Entry 7YO1 (electron microscopy, 3.60 A resolution); this record covers chains F and H of the 8 polymer chains in the assembly.

[Chain F (and H)]
Protein: Leucine-rich repeat-containing protein 26
Source organism: Homo sapiens
Notes: chain H of this document is another copy of the same molecule, construct and numbering; everything in this record applies to it too
UniProtKB: Q2I0M4 (LRC26_HUMAN); residues 1-334 here = UniProt positions 1-334
Sequence (334 residues; each row starts with the number of its first residue):
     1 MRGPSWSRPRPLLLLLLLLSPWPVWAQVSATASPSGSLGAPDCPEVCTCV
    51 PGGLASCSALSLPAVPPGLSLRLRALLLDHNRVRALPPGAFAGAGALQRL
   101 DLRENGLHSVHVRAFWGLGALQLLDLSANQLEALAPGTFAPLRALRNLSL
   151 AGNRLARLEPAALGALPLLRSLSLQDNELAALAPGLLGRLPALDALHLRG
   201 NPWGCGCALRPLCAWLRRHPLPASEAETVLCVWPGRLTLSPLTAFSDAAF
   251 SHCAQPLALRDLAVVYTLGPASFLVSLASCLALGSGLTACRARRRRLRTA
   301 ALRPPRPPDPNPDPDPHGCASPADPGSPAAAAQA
Unresolved in the structure: 1-42, 306-334
Cystine bridges: Cys47-Cys57, Cys205-Cys231

[How chain F and chain H interact]
Pairs across the interface - 14 pairs, chain F then chain H:
  Pro63(F) - Glu104(H)
  Val65(F) - Asp176(H)
  Arg84(F) - Gly152(H)
  Arg84(F) - Asp176(H)  hydrogen bond (side chain-backbone)
  Pro87(F) - Gly200(H)
  Pro88(F) - Pro202(H)
  Ala92(F) - Leu230(H)  hydrophobic
  His111(F) - Arg236(H)
  Val112(F) - Arg236(H)
  Arg113(F) - Arg236(H)
  Arg113(F) - Leu237(H)
  Arg113(F) - Leu239(H)
  Trp116(F) - Thr238(H)
  Trp116(F) - Leu239(H)
Also at the interface, not in a pair above, chain F (11 interface residues in all): Gly89
Also at the interface, not in a pair above, chain H (12 interface residues in all): Arg199, Val232

[Overview]
11 residues of chain F and 12 residues of chain H are in contact; the contacts include 1 hydrogen bond. Its
one hydrogen-bonded contact is Arg84(F)-Asp176(H).
Both chains are Leucine-rich repeat-containing protein 26 (Homo sapiens). Entry 7YO1 (Cryo-EM structure of
RCK1 mutated human Slo1-LRRC26 complex) was determined by electron microscopy.
